Entry 5JPM (X-ray diffraction, 3.75 A resolution); this record covers chains B and C of the 5 polymer chains in the assembly.

Chain B:
Molecule: Complement C4-A
From: Homo sapiens
UniProt: P0C0L4 (CO4A_HUMAN); residue numbers follow UniProt; this construct covers 680-1446
Chain sequence (767 residues; each row starts with the number of its first residue):
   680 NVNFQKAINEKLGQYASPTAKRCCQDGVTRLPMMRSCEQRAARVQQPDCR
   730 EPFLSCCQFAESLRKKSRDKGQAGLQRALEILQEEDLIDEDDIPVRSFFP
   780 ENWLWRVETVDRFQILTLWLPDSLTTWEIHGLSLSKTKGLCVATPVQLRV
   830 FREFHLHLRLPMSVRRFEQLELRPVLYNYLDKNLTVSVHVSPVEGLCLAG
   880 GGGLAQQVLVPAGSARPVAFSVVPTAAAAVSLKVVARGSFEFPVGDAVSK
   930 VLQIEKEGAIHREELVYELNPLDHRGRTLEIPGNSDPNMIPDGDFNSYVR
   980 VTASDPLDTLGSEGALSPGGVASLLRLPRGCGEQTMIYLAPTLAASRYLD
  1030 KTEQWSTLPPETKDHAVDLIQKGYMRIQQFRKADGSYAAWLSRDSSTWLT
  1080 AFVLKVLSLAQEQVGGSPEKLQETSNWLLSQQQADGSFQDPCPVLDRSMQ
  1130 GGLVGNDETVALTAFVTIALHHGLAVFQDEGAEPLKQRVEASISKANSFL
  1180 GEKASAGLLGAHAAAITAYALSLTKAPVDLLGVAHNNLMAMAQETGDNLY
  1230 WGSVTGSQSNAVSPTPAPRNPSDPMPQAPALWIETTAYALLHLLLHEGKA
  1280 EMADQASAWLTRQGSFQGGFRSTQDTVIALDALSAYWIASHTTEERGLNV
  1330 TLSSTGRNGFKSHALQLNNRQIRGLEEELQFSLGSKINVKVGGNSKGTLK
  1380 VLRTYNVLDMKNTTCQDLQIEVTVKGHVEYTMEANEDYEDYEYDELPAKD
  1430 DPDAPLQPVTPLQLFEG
Disordered / not traced: 680, 1421-1446
Cystine bridges: Cys702-Cys728, Cys703-Cys735, Cys716-Cys736
Covalently attached groups: N-acetylglucosamine (NAG) linked to Asn862, Asn1328
Modified positions: Tyr1417 (O-sulfo-L-tyrosine; TYS); Tyr1420 (O-sulfo-L-tyrosine; TYS)
Sequence notes: variant Ser1201 (Thr in P0C0L4)
Swiss-Prot annotation at these positions:
  - site: Arg756, Ala757 (Cleavage)
  - modified residue: Ser918 (Phosphoserine), Tyr1417 (Sulfotyrosine), Tyr1420 (Sulfotyrosine), Tyr1422 (Sulfotyrosine)
  - glycosylation: Asn862 (N-linked (GlcNAc...) asparagine), Thr1244 (O-linked (GalNAc...) threonine), Asn1328 (N-linked (GlcNAc...) (complex) asparagine), Asn1391 (N-linked (GlcNAc...) asparagine)
  - cross-link: Cys1010 to Gln1013 (Isoglutamyl cysteine thioester (Cys-Gln))
  - natural variant: Pro726 (P726L: In allotype C4A3a), Asp1073 (D1073G: In allotype C4A1, allotype C4A2), Asn1176 (N1176S: In allotype C4A1), Ser1201 (T1201S: In allotype C4A4; this construct carries the variant), Val1207 (V1207A: In allotype C4A1, allotype C4A13), Leu1210 (L1210R: In allotype C4A1, allotype C4A13), Ser1286 (S1286A: In allotype C4A1, allotype C4A3a, allotype C4A6)
What the authors report for this chain:
  - conformationally variable residues (register shift): Leu951 to Ala994, Asn1347 to Lys1375

Chain C:
Molecule: Complement C4-A
From: Homo sapiens
UniProt: P0C0L4 (CO4A_HUMAN); numbering as in UniProt (aligned over 1454-1744)
Chain sequence (291 residues; each row starts with the number of its first residue):
  1454 EAPKVVEEQESRVHYTVCIWRNGKVGLSGMAIADVTLLSGFHALRADLEK
  1504 LTSLSDRYVSHFETEGPHVLLYFDSVPTSRECVGFEAVQEVPVGLVQPAS
  1554 ATLYDYYNPERRCSVFYGAPSKSRLLATLCSAEVCQCAEGKCPRQRRALE
  1604 RGLQDEDGYRMKFACYYPRVEYGFQVKVLREDSRAAFRLFETKITQVLHF
  1654 TKDVKAAANQMRNFLVRASCRLRLEPGKEYLIMGLDGATYDLEGHPQYLL
  1704 DSNSWIEEMPSERLCRSTRQRAACAQLNDFLQEYGTQGCQV
Disordered / not traced: 1454-1457
Cystine bridges: Cys1471-Cys1535, Cys1583-Cys1588, Cys1595-Cys1673, Cys1618-Cys1742, Cys1718-Cys1727

Interface between chain B and chain C:
Inter-chain disulfides: Cys876(B)-Cys1590(C), Cys1394(B)-Cys1566(C)
Pairs across the interface (178; chain B residue first):
  Asp705(B) with Leu1507(C); Ser1508(C), hydrogen bond
  Arg709(B) with Lys1503(C)
  Leu710(B) with Tyr1511(C), hydrophobic
  Pro711(B) with Asp1500(C); Lys1503(C); Leu1504(C), hydrophobic; Gly1537(C)
  Met712(B) with Leu1504(C), hydrophobic; Tyr1511(C), hydrophobic; Cys1535(C); Gly1537(C)
  Arg714(B) with Tyr1511(C); Cys1535(C), hydrogen bond (side chain-backbone)
  Arg719(B) with Leu1507(C); Asp1509(C), salt bridge; Tyr1511(C)
  Arg722(B) with Arg1510(C), hydrogen bond (side chain-backbone); Tyr1511(C); Glu1534(C), salt bridge
  Val723(B) with Ser1508(C); Asp1509(C)
  Phe732(B) with Asp1509(C)
  Arg838(B) with Val1458(C); Glu1461(C), salt bridge; Glu1543(C), hydrogen bond (side chain-backbone); Val1544(C)
  Leu839(B) with Val1544(C)
  Pro840(B) with Gly1493(C); Val1546(C), hydrophobic
  Met841(B) with Phe1494(C); Gly1519(C); Pro1520(C), hydrophobic
  Ser842(B) with Ser1492(C); Gly1493(C); Pro1520(C)
  Val843(B) with Ser1492(C)
  Arg844(B) with Ser1492(C); Gln1550(C)
  Arg845(B) with Gln1550(C), hydrogen bond (backbone-side chain); Arg1670(C)
  Phe846(B) with Leu1548(C); Lys1594(C); Arg1670(C); Ser1672(C)
  Glu847(B) with Ser1492(C), hydrogen bond; Val1546(C); Gly1547(C); Leu1548(C); Val1549(C); Gln1550(C), hydrogen bond (side chain-backbone)
  Gln848(B) with Val1546(C); Gly1547(C), hydrogen bond (backbone-backbone); Leu1548(C); Thr1581(C); Leu1582(C); Cys1583(C)
  Leu849(B) with Pro1545(C); Val1546(C), hydrophobic
  Glu850(B) with Val1544(C); Pro1545(C), hydrogen bond (backbone-backbone)
  Leu851(B) with Val1544(C), hydrophobic
  Arg852(B) with Glu1461(C), salt bridge; Pro1545(C)
  Val854(B) with Glu1461(C)
  Cys876(B) with Val1587(C); Cys1590(C), disulfide; Ala1591(C)
  Ala878(B) with Glu1586(C)
  Gly879(B) with Glu1586(C), hydrogen bond (backbone-side chain)
  Ser900(B) with Leu1582(C); Cys1583(C); Ser1584(C), hydrogen bond (side chain-backbone); Val1587(C)
  Val902(B) with Val1587(C), hydrophobic
  Glu936(B) with Gln1550(C); Ala1639(C); Phe1640(C); Arg1670(C), salt bridge
  Ala938(B) with Ser1553(C); Phe1569(C), hydrophobic
  Asp965(B) with Tyr1693(C)
  Pro966(B) with Tyr1693(C); Asp1694(C); Leu1695(C), hydrophobic
  Met968(B) with Thr1692(C)
  Ile969(B) with Phe1640(C), hydrophobic; Thr1692(C)
  Pro970(B) with Thr1692(C)
  Asp971(B) with Arg1670(C), salt bridge
  Pro1007(B) with Ile1485(C), hydrophobic; Glu1516(C); Tyr1525(C); Tyr1557(C); Tyr1559(C), hydrogen bond (backbone-side chain)
  Arg1008(B) with Tyr1525(C)
  Gly1009(B) with Glu1516(C); Tyr1525(C), hydrogen bond (backbone-side chain)
  Cys1010(B) with Tyr1525(C), hydrophobic
  Glu1012(B) with Tyr1560(C), hydrogen bond
  Gln1013(B) with Tyr1559(C); Tyr1560(C)
  Trp1069(B) with Met1483(C); Ser1513(C); His1514(C); Tyr1525(C), hydrophobic; Asp1527(C)
  Arg1072(B) with Ser1513(C), hydrogen bond; Asp1527(C), salt bridge
  Val1123(B) with Tyr1560(C)
  Leu1124(B) with Tyr1560(C)
  Asp1125(B) with Ser1481(C), hydrogen bond; Gly1482(C), hydrogen bond (side chain-backbone)
  Arg1126(B) with Tyr1560(C), hydrogen bond (side chain-backbone); Asn1561(C)
  Met1128(B) with Gly1479(C); Leu1480(C)
  Gln1129(B) with Val1478(C)
  Pro1258(B) with Glu1563(C)
  Ala1259(B) with Tyr1560(C)
  Leu1260(B) with Asn1561(C)
  Arg1300(B) with Pro1562(C); Glu1563(C)
  Ser1301(B) with Tyr1559(C), hydrogen bond (side chain-backbone)
  Thr1302(B) with Tyr1559(C); Tyr1560(C)
  Gln1303(B) with Tyr1560(C)
  Val1386(B) with Phe1569(C)
  Leu1387(B) with Arg1637(C); Ala1638(C), hydrogen bond (backbone-backbone); Phe1640(C), hydrophobic; Leu1668(C), hydrophobic
  Asp1388(B) with Phe1569(C); Arg1637(C), salt bridge
  Met1389(B) with Ser1567(C); Phe1569(C), hydrophobic
  Thr1393(B) with Arg1565(C); Ser1567(C)
  Cys1394(B) with Cys1566(C), disulfide; Ser1567(C)
  Asp1396(B) with Asn1475(C), hydrogen bond (backbone-backbone); Val1478(C); Arg1564(C)
  Leu1397(B) with Trp1473(C); Arg1474(C); Leu1556(C), hydrophobic; Asp1558(C); Arg1564(C); Cys1566(C)
  Gln1398(B) with Ile1472(C); Trp1473(C), hydrogen bond (backbone-backbone); Asn1475(C); Cys1566(C)
  Ile1399(B) with Cys1471(C); Leu1556(C), hydrophobic; Cys1566(C); Val1568(C)
  Glu1400(B) with Thr1469(C); Val1470(C); Cys1471(C), hydrogen bond (backbone-backbone); Arg1533(C), salt bridge
  Val1401(B) with Thr1469(C); Val1470(C), hydrophobic; Ala1554(C), hydrophobic; Tyr1570(C)
  Thr1402(B) with Tyr1468(C); Thr1469(C), hydrogen bond (backbone-backbone)
  Val1403(B) with Val1466(C), hydrophobic; His1467(C); Gly1571(C); Pro1573(C)
  Lys1404(B) with Val1466(C); His1467(C), hydrogen bond (backbone-backbone); Pro1573(C)
  Gly1405(B) with Pro1573(C)
  His1406(B) with Arg1465(C), hydrogen bond (side chain-backbone); His1467(C)
  Tyr1409(B) with His1467(C)
Other interface residues (no listed pair), chain B (92 interface residues in all): Cys702, Thr708, Cys728, Tyr856, Leu877, Leu883, Pro896, Val901, Ser964, Asn967, Leu1006, Ala1257, Gln1395, Thr1410
Other interface residues (no listed pair), chain C (101 interface residues in all): Val1488, His1495, Leu1523, Val1529, Val1536, Phe1538, Pro1551, Ala1552, Thr1555, Ala1572, Gln1700, Leu1702

Overview:
92 residues of chain B face 101 of chain C across their interface, with 2 disulfide bonds, 26 hydrogen bonds
and 9 salt bridges. Polar contacts include Arg719(B)-Asp1509(C), Arg722(B)-Glu1534(C) and
Arg838(B)-Glu1461(C). Covalently linked N-acetylglucosamine: at Asn862(B) and Asn1328(B). From the paper:
conformational variability at Leu951(B) and Asn1347(B).
Here chain B is Complement C4-A and chain C is Complement C4-A, both from Homo sapiens. Entry 5JPM (Structure
of the complex of human complement C4 with MASP-2 rebuilt using iMDFF) was determined by X-ray diffraction,
deposited together with 5JPN and 5JTW.
